PDB entry 8GXZ | electron microscopy, 3.10 A resolution | chains A and G of the 12 polymer chains in the assembly

# Chain A
Name: V-type ATP synthase alpha chain
Organism: Thermus thermophilus HB8
Notes: EC 7.1.2.2
Reference sequence: Q56403 (VATA_THET8); residue numbers follow UniProt; this construct covers 1-578
Sequence (578 residues; row label = number of the first residue in the row):
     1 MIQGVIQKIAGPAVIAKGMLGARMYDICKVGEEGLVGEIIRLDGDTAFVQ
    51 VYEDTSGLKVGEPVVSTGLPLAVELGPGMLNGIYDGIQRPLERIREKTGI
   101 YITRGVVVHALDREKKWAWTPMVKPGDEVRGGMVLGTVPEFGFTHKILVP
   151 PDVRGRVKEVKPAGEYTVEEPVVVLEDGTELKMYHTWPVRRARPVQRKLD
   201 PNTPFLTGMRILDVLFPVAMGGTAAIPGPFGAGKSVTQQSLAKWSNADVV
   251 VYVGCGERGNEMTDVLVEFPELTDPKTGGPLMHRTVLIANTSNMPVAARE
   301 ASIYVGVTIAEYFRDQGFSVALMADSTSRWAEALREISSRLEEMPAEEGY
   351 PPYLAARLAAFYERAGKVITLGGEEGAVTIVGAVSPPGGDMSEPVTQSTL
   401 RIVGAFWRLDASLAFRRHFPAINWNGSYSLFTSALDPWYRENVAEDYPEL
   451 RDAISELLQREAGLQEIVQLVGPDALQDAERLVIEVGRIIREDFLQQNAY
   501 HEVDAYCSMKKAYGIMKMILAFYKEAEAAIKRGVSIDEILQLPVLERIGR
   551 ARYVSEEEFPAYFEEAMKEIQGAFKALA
Sequence notes: conflict A232 (Ser in Q56403), S235 (Thr in Q56403)

# Chain G
Name: V-type ATP synthase subunit D
Organism: Thermus thermophilus HB8
Reference sequence: O87880 (VATD_THET8); numbering as in UniProt (aligned over 1-223)
Sequence (223 residues; each row starts with the number of its first residue):
     1 MSQVSPTRMNLLQRRGQLRLAQKGVDLLKKKRDALVAEFFGLVREAMEAR
    51 KALDQAAKEAYAALLLAQAFDGPEVVAGAALGVPPLEGVEAEVENVWGSK
   101 VPRLKATFPDGALLSPVGTPAYTLEASRAFRRYAEALIRVANTETRLKKI
   151 GEEIKKTTRRVNALEQVVIPGIRAQIRFIQQVLEQREREDTFRLKRIKGK
   201 IEAREAEEEGGRPNPQVEIGAGL
Unresolved in the structure: 1-3, 210-223

# Interface between chain A and chain G
Residue-residue contacts (13; chain A residue first):
  E342(A) - I201(G)
  E342(A) - R204(G)  salt bridge
  M344(A) - L194(G)  hydrophobic
  P345(A) - L194(G)
  P345(A) - I197(G)
  E347(A) - D190(G)
  G389(A) - M9(G)
  D390(A) - T7(G)
  S392(A) - R8(G)
  E466(A) - L20(G)
  L470(A) - G24(G)
  L470(A) - R160(G)
  L470(A) - L164(G)  hydrophobic
Interface residues without a listed pair, chain A (14 interface residues in all): E343, M391, I467, Q469, V471
Interface residues without a listed pair, chain G (15 interface residues in all): L27, L28, K198

# In short
The interface between chain A and chain G involves 14 residues on one side and 15 on the other; the contacts
include 1 salt bridge. Its one salt-bridged contact is E342(A)-R204(G).
Chain A is V-type ATP synthase alpha chain and chain G is V-type ATP synthase subunit D, both from Thermus
thermophilus HB8; the structure, 1 sulfate and 1 ATP bound V1EG of V/A-ATPase from Thermus thermophilus, was
determined by electron microscopy (same publication as 8GXU, 8GXW, 8GXX and 8GXY).
